PDB entry 7N0G | electron microscopy, 3.02 A resolution | chains B and Y of the 6 polymer chains in the assembly

[Chain B]
Protein: Spike glycoprotein
From: Severe acute respiratory syndrome coronavirus 2
Reference sequence: P0DTC2 (SPIKE_SARS2); numbering as in UniProt (aligned over 1-1208)
Sequence (1288 residues; row label = number of the first residue in the row):
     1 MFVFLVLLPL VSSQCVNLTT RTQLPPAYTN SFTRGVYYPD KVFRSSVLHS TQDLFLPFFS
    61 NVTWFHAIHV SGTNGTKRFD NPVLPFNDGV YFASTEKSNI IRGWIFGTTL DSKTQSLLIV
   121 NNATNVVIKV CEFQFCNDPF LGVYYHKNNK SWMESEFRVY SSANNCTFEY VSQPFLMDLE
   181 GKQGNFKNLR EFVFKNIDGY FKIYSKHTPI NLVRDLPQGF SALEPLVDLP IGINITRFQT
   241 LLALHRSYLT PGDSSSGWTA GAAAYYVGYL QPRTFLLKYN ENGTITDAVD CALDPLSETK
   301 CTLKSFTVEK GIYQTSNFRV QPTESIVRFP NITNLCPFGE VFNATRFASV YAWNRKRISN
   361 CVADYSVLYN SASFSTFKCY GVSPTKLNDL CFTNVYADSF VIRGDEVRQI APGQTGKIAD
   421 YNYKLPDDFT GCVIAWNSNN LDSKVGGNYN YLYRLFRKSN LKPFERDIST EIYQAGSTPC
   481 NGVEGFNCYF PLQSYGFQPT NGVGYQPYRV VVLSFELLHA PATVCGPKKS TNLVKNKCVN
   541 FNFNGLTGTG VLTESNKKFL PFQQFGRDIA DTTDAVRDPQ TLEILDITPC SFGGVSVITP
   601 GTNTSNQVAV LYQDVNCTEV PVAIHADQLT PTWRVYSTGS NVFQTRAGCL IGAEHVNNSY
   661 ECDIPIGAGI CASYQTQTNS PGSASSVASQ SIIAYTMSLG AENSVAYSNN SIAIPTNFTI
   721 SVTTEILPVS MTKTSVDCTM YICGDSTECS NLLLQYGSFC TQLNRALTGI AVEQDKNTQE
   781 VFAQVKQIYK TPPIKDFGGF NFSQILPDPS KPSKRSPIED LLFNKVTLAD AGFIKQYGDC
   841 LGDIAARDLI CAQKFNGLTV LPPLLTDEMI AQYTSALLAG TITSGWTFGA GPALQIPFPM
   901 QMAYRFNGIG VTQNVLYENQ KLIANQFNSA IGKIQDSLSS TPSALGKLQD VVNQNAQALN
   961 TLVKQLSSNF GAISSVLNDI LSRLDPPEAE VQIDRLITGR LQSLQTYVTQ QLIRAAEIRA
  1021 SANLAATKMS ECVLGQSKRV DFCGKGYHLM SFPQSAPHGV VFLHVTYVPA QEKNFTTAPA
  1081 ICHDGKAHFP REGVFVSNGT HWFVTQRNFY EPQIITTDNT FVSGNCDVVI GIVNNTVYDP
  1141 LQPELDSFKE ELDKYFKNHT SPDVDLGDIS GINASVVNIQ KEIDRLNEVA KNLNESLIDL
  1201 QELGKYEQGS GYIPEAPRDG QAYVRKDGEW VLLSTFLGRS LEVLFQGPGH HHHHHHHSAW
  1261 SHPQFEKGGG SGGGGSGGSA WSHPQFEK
Disordered / not traced: 1-13, 621-637, 673-686, 829-852, 1147-1288
Differences from the reference sequence: engineered mutation Gly682 (Arg in P0DTC2), Ser683 (Arg in P0DTC2), Ser685 (Arg in P0DTC2), Pro817 (Phe in P0DTC2), Pro892 (Ala in P0DTC2), Pro899 (Ala in P0DTC2), Pro942 (Ala in P0DTC2), Pro986 (Lys in P0DTC2), Pro987 (Val in P0DTC2); expression tag (1209-1288)
Swiss-Prot annotation at these positions:
  - region: Asn280 to Cys301 (Putative superantigen), Arg403 to Asp405 (Integrin-binding motif), Asn448 to Phe456 (Immunodominant HLA epitope recognized by the CD8+), Pro681, Ala684 (Putative superantigen), Ser816 to Tyr837 (Fusion peptide 1), Lys835 to Phe855 (Fusion peptide 2), Asp1163 to Glu1202 (Heptad repeat 2)
  - site: Arg815, Ser816 (Cleavage)
  - glycosylation: Asn17 (N-linked (GlcNAc...) (complex) asparagine), Asn61 (N-linked (GlcNAc...) (hybrid) asparagine), Asn74 (N-linked (GlcNAc...) (complex) asparagine), Asn122 (N-linked (GlcNAc...) (hybrid) asparagine), Asn149 (N-linked (GlcNAc...) (complex) asparagine), Asn165 (N-linked (GlcNAc...) (complex) asparagine), Asn234 (N-linked (GlcNAc...) (high mannose) asparagine), Asn282 (N-linked (GlcNAc...) (complex) asparagine), Thr323 (O-linked (GalNAc) threonine), Ser325 (O-linked (HexNAc...) serine), Asn331 (N-linked (GlcNAc...) (complex) asparagine), Asn343 (N-linked (GlcNAc...) (complex) asparagine), Asn603 (N-linked (GlcNAc...) (hybrid) asparagine), Asn616 (N-linked (GlcNAc...) (complex) asparagine), Asn657 (N-linked (GlcNAc...) (complex) asparagine), Thr676 (O-linked (GlcNAc...) threonine), Thr678 (O-linked (GlcNAc...) threonine), Asn709 (N-linked (GlcNAc...) (high mannose) asparagine), Asn717 (N-linked (GlcNAc...) (hybrid) asparagine), Asn801 (N-linked (GlcNAc...) (hybrid) asparagine) and 6 more in UniProt
  - natural variant: Leu5 (L5F: In strain: Iota/B.1.526), Ser13 (S13I: In strain: Epsilon/B.1.427/B.1.429), Leu18 (L18F: In strain: Beta/B.1.351, Gamma/P.1 and 1 more), Thr19 (T19I: In strain: Omicron/BQ.1.1, Omicron/XBB.1.5 and 1 more; T19R: In strain: Delta/B.1.617.2, Omicron/BA.2 and 4 more), Thr20 (T20N: In strain: Gamma/P.1), Leu24 to Ala27 (sequence variant, change not given here; In strain: Omicron/BA.2, Omicron/BA.2.12.1 and 6 more), Pro26 (P26S: In strain: Gamma/P.1), Gln52 (Q52H: In strain: Omicron/EG.5.1), Ala67 (A67V: In strain: Eta/B.1.525, Omicron/BA.1), His69 to Val70 (deletion: In strain: Alpha/B.1.1.7, Eta/B.1.525 and 5 more), Gly75 (G75V: In strain: Lambda/C.37), Thr76 (T76I: In strain: Lambda/C.37), 82 further natural variant entries in UniProt
  - mutagenesis: His69 to Val70 (Increased incorporation of cleaved spike into virions), Asn121 (N121Q: Partial loss of biliverdin affinity), Arg190 (R190K: Partial loss of biliverdin affinity), Asn234 (N234Q: Increased resistance to neutralizing antibodies), Asn331 (N331Q: Reduced viral infectivity), Asn343 (N343Q: Reduced viral infectivity), Leu452 (L452R: Increased resistance to neutralizing antibodies. Decreases HLA binding to NF9 epitope. Increased binding affinity to human ACE2), Tyr453 (Y453F: Decreased HLA binding to NF9 epitope. Increased binding affinity to human ACE2), Ala475 (A475V: Increased resistance to neutralizing antibodies), Val483 (V483A: Increased resistance to neutralizing antibodies), Glu484 (E484D: Increased replication in human TMEM106B overexpressing cells), Phe490 (F490L: Increased resistance to neutralizing antibodies and human covalescent sera neutralization), 12 further mutagenesis entries in UniProt
Disulfides: Cys15-Cys136, Cys291-Cys301, Cys336-Cys361, Cys379-Cys432, Cys391-Cys525, Cys480-Cys488, Cys538-Cys590, Cys617-Cys649, Cys662-Cys671, Cys738-Cys760, Cys743-Cys749, Cys1032-Cys1043, Cys1082-Cys1126
Covalent attachments: N-acetylglucosamine (NAG) linked to Asn17, Asn61, Asn122, Asn149, Asn165, Asn234, Asn282, Asn331, Asn343, Asn603, Asn616, Asn657, Asn709, Asn717, Asn801, Asn1074, Asn1098, Asn1134

[Chain Y]
Protein: Synthetic nanobody (sybody), Sb45
From: synthetic construct
Notes: antibody fragment or engineered binder
Sequence (121 residues; row label = number of the first residue in the row):
     1 QVQLVESGGG LVQAGGSLRL SCAASGFPVY RDRMAWYRQA PGKEREWVAA IYSAGQQTRY
    61 ADSVKGRFTI SRDNAKNTVY LQMNSLKPED TAVYYCNVKD VGHHYEYYDY WGQGTQVTVS
   121 A
Disulfides: Cys22-Cys96

[How chain B and chain Y interact]
Residue-residue contacts - 55 pairs, chain B then chain Y:
  Tyr351(B) with Ala54(Y)
  Arg403(B) with Val101(Y); Gly102(Y), hydrogen bond (side chain-backbone); His103(Y), hydrogen bond (side chain-backbone); Tyr105(Y)
  Asp405(B) with His103(Y); Tyr105(Y), hydrogen bond
  Glu406(B) with Tyr105(Y)
  Gly446(B) with Gly26(Y); Phe27(Y); Pro28(Y)
  Gly447(B) with Pro28(Y)
  Tyr449(B) with Phe27(Y); Pro28(Y); Tyr30(Y); Arg31(Y)
  Asn450(B) with Tyr30(Y)
  Leu452(B) with Ala54(Y), hydrophobic
  Tyr453(B) with Val101(Y); Tyr107(Y), hydrogen bond
  Leu455(B) with Tyr107(Y)
  Thr470(B) with Gly55(Y); Gln56(Y), hydrogen bond (side chain-backbone); Arg59(Y), hydrogen bond (backbone-side chain)
  Ile472(B) with Arg59(Y)
  Asn481(B) with Asp62(Y)
  Gly482(B) with Tyr60(Y); Lys65(Y), hydrogen bond (backbone-side chain)
  Val483(B) with Trp47(Y), hydrophobic; Tyr60(Y); Ala61(Y), hydrophobic; Asp62(Y)
  Glu484(B) with Arg33(Y), salt bridge; Glu46(Y); Trp47(Y); Tyr52(Y), hydrogen bond
  Gly485(B) with Trp47(Y)
  Phe490(B) with Asp32(Y); Arg33(Y); Tyr52(Y), hydrophobic; Arg59(Y)
  Leu492(B) with Asp32(Y)
  Gln493(B) with Arg31(Y); Asp32(Y), hydrogen bond; Lys99(Y), hydrogen bond (side chain-backbone); Val101(Y); Tyr107(Y)
  Ser494(B) with Arg31(Y); Asp32(Y), hydrogen bond (side chain-backbone); Val101(Y)
  Asn501(B) with His103(Y)
  Gly502(B) with His103(Y), hydrogen bond (backbone-side chain)
  Tyr505(B) with Val101(Y), hydrogen bond (side chain-backbone); Gly102(Y); His103(Y)
Interface residues without a listed pair, chain B (28 interface residues in all): Glu471, Phe486, Gly496
Interface residues without a listed pair, chain Y (27 interface residues in all): Ser53, Asp100, His104

[In short]
The interface between chain B and chain Y involves 28 residues on one side and 27 on the other; the contacts
include 13 hydrogen bonds and 1 salt bridge. Polar contacts include Glu484(B)-Arg33(Y), Arg403(B)-Gly102(Y)
and Arg403(B)-His103(Y).
Here chain B is Spike glycoprotein (Severe acute respiratory syndrome coronavirus 2) and chain Y is Synthetic
nanobody (sybody), Sb45 (synthetic construct). Entry 7N0G (CryoEm structure of SARS-CoV-2 spike protein (S-6P,
1-up) in complex with sybodies (Sb45)) was determined by electron microscopy together with 7KGK, 7KLW, 7MFU
and 7N0H from the same study.
